Entry 1SIE (X-ray diffraction, 3.65 A resolution); this record covers chains B and F of the 6 polymer chains in the assembly.

[Chain B (and F)]
Name: Polyomavirus coat protein VP1
Source organism: Mouse polyomavirus (strain p16 small-plaque)
Notes: chain F of this document is another copy of the same molecule, construct and numbering; everything in this record applies to it too
Reference sequence: P49302 (COA1_POVMP); numbering as in UniProt (aligned over 1-383)
Amino-acid sequence (383 residues; row label = number of the first residue in the row):
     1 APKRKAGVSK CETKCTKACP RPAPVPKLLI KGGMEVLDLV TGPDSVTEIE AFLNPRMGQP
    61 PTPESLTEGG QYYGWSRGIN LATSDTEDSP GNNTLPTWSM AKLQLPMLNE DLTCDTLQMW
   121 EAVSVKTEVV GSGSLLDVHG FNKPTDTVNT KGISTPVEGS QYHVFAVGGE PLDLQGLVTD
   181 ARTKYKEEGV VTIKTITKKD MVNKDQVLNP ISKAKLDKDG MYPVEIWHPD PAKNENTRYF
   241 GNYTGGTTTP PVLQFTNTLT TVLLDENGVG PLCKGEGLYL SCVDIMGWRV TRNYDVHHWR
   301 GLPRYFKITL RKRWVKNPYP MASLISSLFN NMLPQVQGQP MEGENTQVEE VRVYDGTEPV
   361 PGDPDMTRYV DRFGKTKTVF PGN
Disordered / not traced: 1-16 (chain F: 1-17, 372-383)
Differences from the reference sequence: conflict Ala6 (Ser in P49302)

[How chain B and chain F interact]
Contacting residue pairs (104):
  Pro22(B) - Pro359(F)  hydrophobic
  Pro22(B) - Val360(F)  hydrophobic
  Ala23(B) - Glu358(F)
  Ala23(B) - Pro359(F)
  Ala23(B) - Val360(F)  hydrogen bond (backbone-backbone)
  Pro24(B) - Thr357(F)
  Pro24(B) - Glu358(F)
  Val25(B) - Thr357(F)
  Val25(B) - Glu358(F)  hydrogen bond (backbone-backbone)
  Val25(B) - Pro359(F)
  Val25(B) - Val360(F)  hydrophobic
  Pro26(B) - Tyr354(F)
  Pro26(B) - Gly356(F)
  Lys27(B) - Tyr354(F)
  Lys27(B) - Asp355(F)  hydrogen bond (backbone-backbone)
  Lys27(B) - Gly356(F)  hydrogen bond (backbone-backbone)
  Lys27(B) - Thr357(F)
  Lys27(B) - Glu358(F)
  Leu28(B) - Arg352(F)
  Leu28(B) - Val353(F)
  Leu28(B) - Tyr354(F)  hydrophobic
  Leu28(B) - Glu358(F)
  Leu29(B) - Val353(F)  hydrogen bond (backbone-backbone)
  Leu29(B) - Tyr354(F)
  Leu29(B) - Asp355(F)
  Ile30(B) - Arg352(F)
  Ile30(B) - Val353(F)  hydrogen bond (backbone-backbone)
  Lys31(B) - Glu350(F)  salt bridge
  Lys31(B) - Val351(F)
  Lys31(B) - Arg352(F)
  Lys31(B) - Asp365(F)  salt bridge
  Gly32(B) - Glu350(F)
  Gly32(B) - Val351(F)  hydrogen bond (backbone-backbone)
  Gly33(B) - Val351(F)
  Val36(B) - Val351(F)  hydrophobic
  Val36(B) - Val353(F)  hydrophobic
  Leu37(B) - Val351(F)  hydrophobic
  Thr41(B) - Asp355(F)
  Pro43(B) - Asp355(F)
  Asp44(B) - Asp355(F)
  Ser45(B) - Tyr354(F)
  Ser45(B) - Asp355(F)  hydrogen bond (backbone-side chain)
  Val46(B) - Arg352(F)
  Val46(B) - Val353(F)
  Val46(B) - Tyr354(F)  hydrogen bond (backbone-backbone)
  Thr47(B) - Arg352(F)
  Thr47(B) - Val353(F)
  Glu48(B) - Glu350(F)
  Glu48(B) - Val351(F)
  Glu48(B) - Arg352(F)  hydrogen bond (backbone-backbone)
  Glu48(B) - Tyr354(F)
  Ile49(B) - Glu350(F)
  Ile49(B) - Val351(F)  hydrophobic
  Glu50(B) - Val348(F)
  Glu50(B) - Glu349(F)  hydrogen bond (backbone-backbone)
  Glu50(B) - Glu350(F)  hydrogen bond (backbone-backbone)
  Glu50(B) - Val351(F)
  Glu50(B) - Arg352(F)  salt bridge
  Ala51(B) - Met341(F)  hydrophobic
  Ala51(B) - Gln347(F)
  Ala51(B) - Val348(F)  hydrophobic
  Ala51(B) - Glu349(F)
  Phe52(B) - Met341(F)
  Phe52(B) - Gln347(F)  hydrogen bond (backbone-backbone)
  Phe52(B) - Glu349(F)
  Leu53(B) - Gln339(F)
  Leu53(B) - Met341(F)  hydrophobic
  Leu53(B) - Gln347(F)
  Asn54(B) - Gln339(F)  hydrogen bond (backbone-side chain)
  Asn54(B) - Gln347(F)
  Arg56(B) - Gln339(F)  hydrogen bond
  Met100(B) - Gly338(F)
  Met100(B) - Gln339(F)  hydrogen bond (backbone-backbone)
  Ala101(B) - Gln339(F)
  Ala101(B) - Met341(F)  hydrophobic
  Lys102(B) - Met341(F)
  Leu103(B) - Met341(F)  hydrophobic
  Leu103(B) - Val348(F)  hydrophobic
  Met107(B) - Pro320(F)  hydrophobic
  Met107(B) - Ser323(F)
  Glu110(B) - Pro320(F)
  Glu110(B) - Met321(F)  hydrogen bond (side chain-backbone)
  Glu110(B) - Ala322(F)  hydrogen bond (side chain-backbone)
  Glu110(B) - Ser323(F)  hydrogen bond (side chain-backbone)
  Leu117(B) - Ile325(F)  hydrophobic
  Leu216(B) - Val336(F)
  Asp217(B) - Pro334(F)
  Asp217(B) - Gln335(F)
  Asp217(B) - Val336(F)
  Asp217(B) - Gln337(F)
  Lys218(B) - Gln335(F)  hydrogen bond (side chain-backbone)
  Lys218(B) - Val336(F)
  Lys218(B) - Gln337(F)
  Asp219(B) - Gln337(F)
  Asp219(B) - Gly338(F)
  Lys274(B) - Phe329(F)
  Lys274(B) - Met332(F)
  Lys274(B) - Leu333(F)
  Gly275(B) - Asn330(F)
  Asn317(B) - Ile325(F)
  Pro318(B) - Ile325(F)  hydrophobic
  Tyr319(B) - Ile325(F)  hydrophobic
  Tyr319(B) - Leu328(F)  hydrophobic
  Met321(B) - Leu324(F)  hydrophobic
Other interface residues (no listed pair), chain B (55 interface residues in all): Met34, Gln104, Leu108, Leu112, Glu170, Pro171, Glu276, Tyr279, Leu324, Ile325
Other interface residues (no listed pair), chain F (35 interface residues in all): Ser326, Pro361

[Overview]
Chain B and chain F form an interface of 55 and 35 residues respectively; the contacts include 20 hydrogen
bonds and 3 salt bridges. Polar pairs include Lys31(B)-Glu350(F), Lys31(B)-Asp365(F) and Glu50(B)-Arg352(F).
Chain B and chain F are both Polyomavirus coat protein VP1 (Mouse polyomavirus (strain p16 small-plaque)); the
structure, Murine polyomavirus complexed with a disialylated oligosaccharide, was determined by X-ray
diffraction, deposited together with 1SID.
